PDB entry 7F4L | X-ray diffraction, 2.72 A resolution | chains B and C of the 3 polymer chains in the assembly

Chain B:
Name: Transmembrane protein, putative
Source organism: Tetrahymena thermophila SB210
UniProt: I7M8B9 (I7M8B9_TETTS); residues 1-142 here correspond to UniProt positions 154-295 (UniProt number = residue number + 153)
Amino-acid sequence (142 residues; row label = number of the first residue in the row):
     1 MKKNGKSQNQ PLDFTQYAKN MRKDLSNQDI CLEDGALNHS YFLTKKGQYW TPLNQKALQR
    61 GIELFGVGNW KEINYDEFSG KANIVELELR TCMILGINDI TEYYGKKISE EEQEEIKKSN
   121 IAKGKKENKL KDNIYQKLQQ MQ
Unresolved in the structure: 1-10, 141-142
Modified / non-standard residues: Mse1, Mse141 (selenomethionine); Mse21, Mse93 (selenomethionine; parent Met)

Chain C:
Name: MT-a70 family protein
Source organism: Tetrahymena thermophila SB210
UniProt: Q22GC0 (Q22GC0_TETTS); residues 126-372 here correspond to UniProt positions 182-428 (UniProt number = residue number + 56)
Amino-acid sequence (247 residues; row label = number of the first residue in the row):
   126 DDYLDRLPKS KKGLQGLLQD IEKRILHYKQ LFFKEQNEIA NGKRSMVPDN SIPICSDVTK
   186 LNFQALIDAQ MRHAGKMFDV IMMDPPWQLS SSQPSRGVAI AYDSLSDEKI QNMPIQSLQQ
   246 DGFIFVWAIN AKYRVTIKMI ENWGYKLVDE ITWVKKTVNG KIAKGHGFYL QHAKESCLIG
   306 VKGDVDNGRF KKNIASDVIF SERRGQSQKP EEIYQYINQL CPNGNYLEIF ARRNNLHDNW
   366 VSIGNEL
Unresolved in the structure: 126, 214-227, 281-297
Modified / non-standard residues: Mse171, Mse196, Mse202, Mse207, Mse208, Mse238, Mse264 (selenomethionine; parent Met)
From the paper describing this entry:
  - mutagenesis - R357A, N359A, N370A: decreased catalytic activity
  - catalytic residues: Pro211 (proposed by the authors, not directly observed)

Interface between chain B and chain C:
Contacting residue pairs (72):
  Leu12(B) with Ala199(C)
  Phe14(B) with Asn348(C); Gly349(C); Asn350(C); Asn364(C)
  Thr15(B) with Asn175(C), hydrogen bond
  Tyr17(B) with Ile177(C), hydrophobic; Gln195(C), hydrogen bond; His198(C); Ala199(C), hydrophobic; Asn350(C)
  Ala18(B) with Asn175(C); Ile177(C)
  Asn20(B) with His198(C)
  Mse21(B) with Ile177(C), hydrophobic; Ala194(C); Gln195(C); His198(C)
  Arg22(B) with Asp174(C), hydrogen bond (side chain-backbone); Asn175(C); Ser176(C), hydrogen bond (side chain-backbone)
  Asp24(B) with Arg197(C), salt bridge; His198(C), salt bridge
  Leu25(B) with Ile179(C), hydrophobic; Ala190(C); Leu191(C), hydrophobic; Ala194(C), hydrophobic
  Ser26(B) with Pro178(C), hydrogen bond (side chain-backbone)
  Asn27(B) with Cys180(C), hydrogen bond (side chain-backbone)
  Ile30(B) with Pro178(C)
  Leu37(B) with Val172(C), hydrophobic; Pro173(C); Asp174(C)
  His39(B) with Lys168(C); Arg169(C); Ser170(C), hydrogen bond (side chain-backbone); Val172(C); Asp174(C), salt bridge
  Ser40(B) with Ile164(C)
  Tyr41(B) with Arg358(C); Leu372(C), hydrogen bond (side chain-backbone)
  Phe42(B) with Ser170(C); Val172(C), hydrophobic; Pro178(C), hydrophobic; Arg358(C)
  Leu43(B) with Ile164(C), hydrophobic; Lys168(C); Arg169(C); Ser170(C)
  Thr44(B) with Arg358(C), hydrogen bond (backbone-side chain)
  Lys46(B) with Cys180(C), hydrogen bond; Arg358(C); Asn370(C); Glu371(C); Leu372(C)
  Leu89(B) with Lys154(C); Phe157(C), hydrophobic; Phe158(C)
  Arg90(B) with Phe157(C); Gln161(C)
  Cys92(B) with Phe158(C), hydrophobic
  Mse93(B) with Phe158(C), hydrophobic; Gln161(C)
  Asn98(B) with Leu151(C); Lys154(C), hydrogen bond (backbone-side chain)
  Lys131(B) with Gln155(C)
  Asp132(B) with Lys159(C); Asn162(C)
  Ile134(B) with Phe158(C), hydrophobic
  Gln136(B) with Gln155(C), hydrogen bond
  Leu138(B) with Leu151(C), hydrophobic
  Gln140(B) with Leu151(C)
Other interface residues (no listed pair), chain B (34 interface residues in all): Lys45, Glu88
Other interface residues (no listed pair), chain C (40 interface residues in all): Glu160, Phe203, Leu361, Val366
From the paper, about this interface:
  - residue pairs: Tyr41(B)-Leu372(C) (hydrogen bond), Thr44(B)-Arg358(C) (backbone contact)
  - interface residues, chain B: Tyr17(B), Asn20(B), Asp24(B), Asn27(B), His39(B), Thr44(B)
  - interface residues, chain C: Gln195(C), His198(C), Arg358(C), Leu372(C)

In short:
The interface between chain B and chain C involves 34 residues on one side and 40 on the other; the contacts
include 12 hydrogen bonds and 3 salt bridges. Polar pairs include Asp24(B)-Arg197(C), Asp24(B)-His198(C) and
His39(B)-Asp174(C). The paper describes a hydrogen bond between Tyr41(B) and Leu372(C); a backbone contact
between Thr44(B) and Arg358(C). From the paper: the catalytic residue Pro211(C); R357A, N359A and N370A of
chain C reduce catalytic activity.
Chain B is Transmembrane protein, putative and chain C is MT-a70 family protein, both from Tetrahymena
thermophila SB210; the structure, Crystal structure of MTA1-p1-p2 complex, was determined by X-ray diffraction
together with 7F4M, 7F4N, 7F4O, 7F4S and 7F4T from the same study.
